Entry 2C74 (X-ray diffraction, 2.70 A resolution); this record covers chains B and Q of the 4 polymer chains in the assembly.

Chain B:
Name: 14-3-3 protein eta
Organism: Homo sapiens
UniProt: Q04917 (1433F_HUMAN); residues 2-246 here correspond to UniProt positions 1-245 (UniProt number = residue number - 1)
Chain sequence (247 residues; row label = number of the first residue in the row; numbering starts at 0):
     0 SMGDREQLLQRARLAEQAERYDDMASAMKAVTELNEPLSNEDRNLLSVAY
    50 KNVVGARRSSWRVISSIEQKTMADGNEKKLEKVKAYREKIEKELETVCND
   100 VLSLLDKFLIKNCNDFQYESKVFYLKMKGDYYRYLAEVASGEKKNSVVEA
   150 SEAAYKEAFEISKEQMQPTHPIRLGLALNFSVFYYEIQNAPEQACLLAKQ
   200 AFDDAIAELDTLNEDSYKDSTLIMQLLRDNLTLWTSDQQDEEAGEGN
Unresolved in the structure: 0-1, 236-246

Chain Q:
Name: Consensus peptide mode 1 for 14-3-3 proteins
Chain sequence (7 residues; each row starts with the number of its first residue):
     1 RRQRSAP
Unresolved in the structure: 1-2
Modified / non-standard residues: Ser5 (phosphoserine; SEP)

How chain B and chain Q interact:
Residue-residue contacts (15; chain B residue first):
  Lys50(B) with Pro7(Q)
  Arg57(B) with Ser5(Q)
  Arg132(B) with Ser5(Q)
  Tyr133(B) with Ser5(Q)
  Gly174(B) with Ala6(Q)
  Leu177(B) with Ser5(Q); Ala6(Q)
  Asn178(B) with Ser5(Q); Ala6(Q), hydrogen bond (side chain-backbone)
  Val181(B) with Arg4(Q)
  Leu225(B) with Arg4(Q); Pro7(Q)
  Asn229(B) with Gln3(Q); Arg4(Q), hydrogen bond (side chain-backbone)
  Leu232(B) with Gln3(Q)
Other interface residues (no listed pair), chain B (13 interface residues in all): Leu221, Ile222

Overview:
13 residues of chain B and 5 residues of chain Q are in contact, with 2 hydrogen bonds. Polar contacts include
Asn178(B)-Ala6(Q) and Asn229(B)-Arg4(Q).
Here chain B is 14-3-3 protein eta (Homo sapiens) and chain Q is Consensus peptide mode 1 for 14-3-3 proteins.
Entry 2C74 (14-3-3 Protein Eta (Human) Complexed to Peptide) was determined by X-ray diffraction (same
publication as 2C63, 2C23, 2BTP, 2BR9 and 2BQ0).
